Entry 5F7D (X-ray diffraction, 2.30 A resolution); this record covers chains A and C of the 3 polymer chains in the assembly.

== Chain A ==
Protein: HLA class I histocompatibility antigen, A-2 alpha chain
Organism: Homo sapiens
Reference sequence: P01892 (1A02_HUMAN); residues 2-274 here correspond to UniProt positions 26-298 (UniProt number = residue number + 24)
Chain sequence (273 residues; each row starts with the number of its first residue):
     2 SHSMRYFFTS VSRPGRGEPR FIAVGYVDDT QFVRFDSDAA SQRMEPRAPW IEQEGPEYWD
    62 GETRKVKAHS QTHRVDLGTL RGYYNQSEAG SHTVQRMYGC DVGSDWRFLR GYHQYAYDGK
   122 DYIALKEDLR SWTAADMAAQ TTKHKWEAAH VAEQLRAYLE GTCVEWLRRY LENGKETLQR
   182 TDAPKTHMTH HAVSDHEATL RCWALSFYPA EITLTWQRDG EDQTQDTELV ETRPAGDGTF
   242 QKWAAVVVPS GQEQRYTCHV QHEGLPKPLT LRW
Disulfide bonds: Cys-101/Cys-164, Cys-203/Cys-259
Reported in the primary citation:
  - conformationally variable residues (side-chain flip): Lys-146

== Chain C ==
Protein: Peptide G11N
Chain sequence (10 residues; numbered 1 to 10; the number before each row is that of its first residue):
     1 GLKEGIPALD

== Chain A / chain C interface ==
Pairs across the interface - 41 pairs, chain A then chain C:
  Met-5(A) with Gly-1(C)
  Tyr-7(A) with Gly-1(C), hydrogen bond (side chain-backbone); Leu-2(C), hydrogen bond (side chain-backbone)
  Phe-9(A) with Leu-2(C), hydrophobic
  Met-45(A) with Leu-2(C), hydrophobic
  Glu-63(A) with Gly-1(C); Leu-2(C), hydrogen bond (side chain-backbone)
  Arg-65(A) with Glu-4(C), salt bridge
  Lys-66(A) with Leu-2(C), hydrogen bond (side chain-backbone); Lys-3(C); Glu-4(C)
  Val-67(A) with Leu-2(C), hydrophobic
  His-70(A) with Lys-3(C); Ile-6(C)
  Thr-73(A) with Ile-6(C); Pro-7(C); Ala-8(C)
  His-74(A) with Ile-6(C)
  Asp-77(A) with Ala-8(C); Leu-9(C), hydrogen bond (side chain-backbone)
  Thr-80(A) with Asp-10(C)
  Leu-81(A) with Leu-9(C), hydrophobic
  Arg-97(A) with Ile-6(C); Pro-7(C), hydrogen bond (side chain-backbone)
  Tyr-99(A) with Leu-2(C); Lys-3(C), hydrogen bond (side chain-backbone); Ile-6(C), hydrophobic
  Tyr-116(A) with Leu-9(C), hydrophobic
  Thr-143(A) with Leu-9(C)
  Lys-146(A) with Leu-9(C); Asp-10(C), salt bridge
  Trp-147(A) with Pro-7(C), hydrophobic; Ala-8(C), hydrogen bond (side chain-backbone); Leu-9(C), hydrophobic
  Val-152(A) with Pro-7(C), hydrophobic
  Leu-156(A) with Lys-3(C)
  Tyr-159(A) with Gly-1(C), hydrogen bond (side chain-backbone); Leu-2(C); Lys-3(C)
  Trp-167(A) with Gly-1(C)
  Tyr-171(A) with Gly-1(C), hydrogen bond (side chain-backbone)
Also at the interface, not in a pair above, chain A (30 interface residues in all): Tyr-59, Tyr-84, His-114, Tyr-123, Gln-155
From the paper, about this interface:
  - pairs named by the authors: Lys-146(A)/Asp-10(C) (hydrogen bond), Trp-147(A)/Ala-8(C) (hydrogen bond)
  - interface residues, chain A: Trp-147(A)
  - interface residues, chain C: Asp-10(C)

== In short ==
Chain A and chain C form an interface of 30 and 9 residues respectively, with 10 hydrogen bonds and 2 salt
bridges. Polar pairs include Arg-65(A)/Glu-4(C), Lys-146(A)/Asp-10(C) and Tyr-7(A)/Gly-1(C). The authors
report hydrogen bonds between Lys-146(A) and Asp-10(C) and Trp-147(A) and Ala-8(C). From the paper: interface
residues Trp-147(A) and Asp-10(C); conformational variability at Lys-146(A).
Chain A is HLA class I histocompatibility antigen, A-2 alpha chain (Homo sapiens) and chain C is Peptide G11N;
the structure, Structure of HLA-A2:01 with peptide G11N, was determined by X-ray diffraction (same publication
as 5ENW, 5EOT, 5F9J, 5FA3, 5FA4 and 5FDW).
